Entry 8TH8 (electron microscopy, 7.40 A resolution (low resolution: residue-level contacts below are approximate; hydrogen-bond / salt-bridge calls are withheld)); this record covers chains A and F of the 18 polymer chains in the assembly.

Chain A:
Molecule: Dynein regulatory complex protein 1/2 N-terminal domain-containing protein
From: Tetrahymena thermophila
UniProtKB: Q229S1 (Q229S1_TETTS); residues 1-826 here = UniProt positions 1-826
Chain sequence (826 residues; row label = number of the first residue in the row):
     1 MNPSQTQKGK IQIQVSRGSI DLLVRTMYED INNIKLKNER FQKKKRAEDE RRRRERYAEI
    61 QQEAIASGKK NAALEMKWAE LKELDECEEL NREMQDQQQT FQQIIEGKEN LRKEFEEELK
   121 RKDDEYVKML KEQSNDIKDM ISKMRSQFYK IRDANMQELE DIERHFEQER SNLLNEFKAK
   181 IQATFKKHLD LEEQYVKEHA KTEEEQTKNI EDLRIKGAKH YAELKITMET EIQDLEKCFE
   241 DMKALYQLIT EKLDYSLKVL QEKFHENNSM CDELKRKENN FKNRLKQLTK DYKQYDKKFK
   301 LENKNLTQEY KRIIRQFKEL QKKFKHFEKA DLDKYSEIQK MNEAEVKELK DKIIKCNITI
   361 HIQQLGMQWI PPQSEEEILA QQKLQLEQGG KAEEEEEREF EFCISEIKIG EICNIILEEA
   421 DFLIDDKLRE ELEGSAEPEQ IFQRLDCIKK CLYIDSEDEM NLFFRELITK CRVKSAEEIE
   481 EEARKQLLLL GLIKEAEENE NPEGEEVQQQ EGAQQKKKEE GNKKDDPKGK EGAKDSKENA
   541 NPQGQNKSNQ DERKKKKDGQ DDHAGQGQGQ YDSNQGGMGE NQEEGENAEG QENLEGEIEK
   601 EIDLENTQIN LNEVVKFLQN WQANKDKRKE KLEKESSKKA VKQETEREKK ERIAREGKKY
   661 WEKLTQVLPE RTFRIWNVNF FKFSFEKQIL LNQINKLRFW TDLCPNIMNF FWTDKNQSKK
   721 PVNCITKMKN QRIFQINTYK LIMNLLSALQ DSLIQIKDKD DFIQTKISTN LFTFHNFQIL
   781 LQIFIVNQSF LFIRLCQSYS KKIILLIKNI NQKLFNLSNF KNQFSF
Unresolved in the structure: 291-826

Chain F:
Molecule: Flagellar associated protein
From: Tetrahymena thermophila
UniProtKB: Q24C31 (Q24C31_TETTS); residues 1-461 here = UniProt positions 1-461
Chain sequence (461 residues; numbered 1 to 461; the number before each row is that of its first residue):
     1 MLAKKLALAR SQGKPDPFKK DEFPLLQHIA VEVVSQNYIL YPDLKGVPEN VRDTIISKIT
    61 TDLDILTMAP NIDQESFWQR ACKNRWEKSQ KSINIEEHGR SWKVAYLERY MEEFLTNIQN
   121 ADDPNKKQIL QAELKAAASW IHTLNLQNIN QNIDIDFICK YLPLLTSLTL TYGTKYSGMD
   181 YNKQSVGMKL SEAANLGEAI KNCYSLLSLN ISANMIDDDL LRFIMAGVNM NISLIELNLS
   241 HNKIEDQGAR RIAKFLMRNE ILLYLNLGNN LIGYEGSRYL AQALKVNKNL QSLNLKLNNL
   301 GDKAGKKLFQ DLMLNKTLLE LDVSGNQFEF ETALKLSDYV ADSMCGLKVL NIANNDFNDS
   361 CYENLKTGFT KNYSLAKLDL RGNKFSKTQE EKEQELKDPF RMFNLSQTEK ELTQIIIRHD
   421 LTAQKIQFFS ESDLDKIKQL KELQGAKQEP EKVIQQDQNK E

Interface between chain A and chain F:
Contacting residue pairs (50):
  K10(A) - Q427(F)
  Q14(A) - F429(F)
  R17(A) - I426(F)
  R17(A) - Q427(F)
  D21(A) - I417(F)
  R25(A) - Q414(F)
  R25(A) - S430(F)
  R25(A) - E431(F)
  Y28(A) - L378(F)
  Y28(A) - D379(F)
  Y28(A) - R381(F)
  Y28(A) - L405(F)
  E29(A) - F403(F)
  E29(A) - N404(F)
  D30(A) - F400(F)
  D30(A) - R401(F)
  D30(A) - F403(F)
  I31(A) - R381(F)
  I31(A) - F403(F)
  N32(A) - R381(F)
  N32(A) - F403(F)
  N33(A) - R381(F)
  N33(A) - G382(F)
  N33(A) - M402(F)
  N33(A) - F403(F)
  I34(A) - F403(F)
  K35(A) - S324(F)
  K35(A) - A353(F)
  K35(A) - N354(F)
  K35(A) - D379(F)
  L36(A) - N354(F)
  L36(A) - R381(F)
  L36(A) - G382(F)
  E39(A) - L297(F)
  E39(A) - N298(F)
  E39(A) - S324(F)
  E39(A) - G325(F)
  E39(A) - N354(F)
  Q42(A) - N269(F)
  Q42(A) - L297(F)
  K43(A) - L297(F)
  K43(A) - N298(F)
  K43(A) - N299(F)
  K43(A) - G325(F)
  K43(A) - Q327(F)
  R46(A) - N270(F)
  R46(A) - L297(F)
  R46(A) - N298(F)
  R46(A) - N299(F)
  K143(A) - F400(F)
Also at the interface, not in a pair above, chain A (20 interface residues in all): L22
Also at the interface, not in a pair above, chain F (34 interface residues in all): L271, K296, N326, N355, L380, N383, L434

In short:
20 residues of chain A and 34 residues of chain F are in contact.
Chain A is Dynein regulatory complex protein 1/2 N-terminal domain-containing protein and chain F is Flagellar
associated protein, both from Tetrahymena thermophila; the structure, Linker domain of Nexin-dynein regulatory
complex from Tetrahymena thermophila, was determined by electron microscopy together with 8TID and 8TEK from
the same study.
